7MF3 - chains D and E of the 8 polymer chains in the assembly; structure by electron microscopy, 3.40 A resolution.

Chain D (and E):
Protein: Myosin regulatory light chain 2, smooth muscle major isoform
Organism: Gallus gallus
Notes: chain E of this document is another copy of the same molecule, construct and numbering; everything in this record applies to it too
Reference sequence: P02612 (MLRM_CHICK); residues 1-171 here correspond to UniProt positions 2-172 (UniProt number = residue number + 1)
Amino-acid sequence (171 residues; numbered 1 to 171; the number before each row is that of its first residue):
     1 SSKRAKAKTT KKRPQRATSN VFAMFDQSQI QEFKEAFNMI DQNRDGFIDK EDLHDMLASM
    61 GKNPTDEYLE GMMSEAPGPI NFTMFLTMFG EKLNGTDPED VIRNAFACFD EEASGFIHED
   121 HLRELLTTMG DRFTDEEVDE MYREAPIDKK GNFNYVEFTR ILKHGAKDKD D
Unresolved in the structure: 1-13 (chain E: 1-14)
Ion coordination: Mg2+: Asp45, Phe47, Asp49, Asp52
Swiss-Prot annotation at these positions:
  - binding site (Ca(2+)): Asp41, Asn43, Asp45, Asp52
  - modified residue: Ser1 (N-acetylserine)
Reported in the primary citation:
  - contacts within the chain: Asn20-Thr87
  - post-translational modification sites: Ser19 (citing earlier work)

How chain D and chain E interact:
Residue-residue contacts (6):
  Arg44(D) - Arg44(E)  hydrogen bond (side chain-backbone)
  Arg44(D) - Asp45(E)  hydrogen bond (side chain-backbone)
  Arg44(D) - Gly46(E)
  Glu51(D) - Gln15(E)
  Met56(D) - Thr83(E)
  Ser59(D) - Phe22(E)
Interface residues without a listed pair, chain D (7 interface residues in all): Glu35, Asp55, Met60
Interface residues without a listed pair, chain E (8 interface residues in all): Met24, Lys34
The authors on this interface:
  - residue pairs: Gln15(E)-Asp55(D), Gln15(E)-Glu51(D)

In short:
7 residues of chain D face 8 of chain E across their interface, with 2 hydrogen bonds. Polar pairs include
Arg44(D)-Arg44(E) and Arg44(D)-Asp45(E). The authors report contacts between Gln15(E) and Asp55(D) and
Gln15(E) and Glu51(D). The paper reports a modification site at Ser19(D); contacts within the chain involving
Asn20(D) and Thr87(D).
Chain D and chain E are both Myosin regulatory light chain 2, smooth muscle major isoform (Gallus gallus); the
structure, Structure of the autoinhibited state of smooth muscle myosin-2, was determined by electron
microscopy.
